PDB entry 3TAE | X-ray diffraction, 2.71 A resolution | chains F and A of the 3 polymer chains in the assembly

Chain F:
Molecule: 15-nt DNA strand
Sequence (15 nucleotides; each row starts with the number of its first residue):
   101 GCGGCTGTCATACCA

Chain A:
Protein: DNA polymerase
Organism: Enterobacteria phage RB69
Notes: EC 2.7.7.7
UniProt: Q38087 (DPOL_BPR69); residues 1-903 here = UniProt positions 1-903
Chain sequence (906 residues; row label = number of the first residue in the row):
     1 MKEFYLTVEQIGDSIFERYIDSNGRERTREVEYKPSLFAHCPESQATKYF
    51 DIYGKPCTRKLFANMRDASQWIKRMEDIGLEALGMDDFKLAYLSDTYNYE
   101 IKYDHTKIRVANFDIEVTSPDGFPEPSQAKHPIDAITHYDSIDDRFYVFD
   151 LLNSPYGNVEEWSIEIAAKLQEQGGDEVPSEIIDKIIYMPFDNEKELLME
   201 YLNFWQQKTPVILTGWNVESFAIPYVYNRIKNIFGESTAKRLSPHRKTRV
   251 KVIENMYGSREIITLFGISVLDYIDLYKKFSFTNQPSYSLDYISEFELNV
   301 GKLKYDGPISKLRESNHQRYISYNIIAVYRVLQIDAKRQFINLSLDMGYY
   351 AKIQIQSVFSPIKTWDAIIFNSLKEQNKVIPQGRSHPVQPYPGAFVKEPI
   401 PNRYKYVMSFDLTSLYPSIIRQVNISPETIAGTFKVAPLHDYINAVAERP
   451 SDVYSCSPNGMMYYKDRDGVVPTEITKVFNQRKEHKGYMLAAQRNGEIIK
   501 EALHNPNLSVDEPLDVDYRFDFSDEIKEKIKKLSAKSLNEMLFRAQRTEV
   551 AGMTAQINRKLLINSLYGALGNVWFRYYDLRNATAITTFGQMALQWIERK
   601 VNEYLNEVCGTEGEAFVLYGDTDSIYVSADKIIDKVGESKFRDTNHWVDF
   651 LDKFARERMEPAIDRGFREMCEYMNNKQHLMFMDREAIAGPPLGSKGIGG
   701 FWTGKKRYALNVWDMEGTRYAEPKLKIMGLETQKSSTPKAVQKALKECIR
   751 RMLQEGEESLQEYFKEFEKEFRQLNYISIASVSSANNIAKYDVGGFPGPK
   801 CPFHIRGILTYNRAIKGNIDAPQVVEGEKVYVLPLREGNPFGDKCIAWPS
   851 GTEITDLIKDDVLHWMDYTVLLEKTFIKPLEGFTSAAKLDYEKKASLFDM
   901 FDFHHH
Disordered / not traced: 904-906
Differences from the reference sequence: engineered mutation Ala-222 (Asp in Q38087), Ala-327 (Asp in Q38087); expression tag (904-906)
UniProt features mapped onto this chain:
  - region: Thr-248 to Thr-264 (Beta hairpin), Lys-705 to Tyr-708 (Binding of DNA in B-conformation), Leu-897 to Phe-903 (Interaction with the polymerase clamp)
  - binding site (Mg(2+)): Asp-114, Glu-116, Asp-411, Leu-412, Asp-623
  - binding site (substrate): Ser-414 to Tyr-416, Arg-482, Lys-560
  - site: Asp-621 (Optimization of metal coordination by the polymerase active site), Lys-706 (Optimization of metal coordination by the polymerase active site), Asp-714 (Essential for viral replication)
  - mutagenesis: Leu-415 (L415A/G: Decreases base selectivity by several hundred fold; L415G/F: Increased misinsertion, increased mismatch extension and inefficient proofreading; L415M: No effect on base selectivity), Leu-561 (L561A: No effect on the ability to recognize damaged DNA. Increase in probability of nucleotide incorporation), Ser-565 (S565G: Increased incorporation efficiency of correct dNMPs; when associated with A-567), Tyr-567 (Y567A: Inserts both dCMP and dAMP opposite 8-oxoG rapidly and with equal efficiency. 100-fold increase of dAMP and dGMP when situated opposite guanidinohydantoin ...), Asp-621 (D621A: Drastic decrease in the efficiency of incorporation of dGMP), Lys-706 (K706A: Almost complete loss of polymerase activity), Asp-714 (D714A: Complete loss of viral replication)

How chain F and chain A interact:
Contacting residue pairs (17; chain F residue first):
  DT108(F) / Tyr-791(A)  hydrogen bond to the phosphate
  DC109(F) / Lys-790(A)  salt bridge to the phosphate
  DC109(F) / Tyr-791(A)  hydrogen bond to the phosphate
  DA110(F) / Ser-784(A)  phosphate contact
  DA110(F) / Asn-786(A)  phosphate contact
  DA110(F) / His-804(A)  salt bridge to the phosphate
  DT111(F) / Ser-735(A)  phosphate contact
  DT111(F) / Ser-783(A)  phosphate contact
  DT111(F) / Ser-784(A)  hydrogen bond to the phosphate
  DA112(F) / Asn-284(A)  phosphate contact
  DA112(F) / Gln-733(A)  phosphate contact
  DA112(F) / Lys-734(A)  phosphate contact
  DA112(F) / Ser-735(A)  hydrogen bond to the phosphate
  DC113(F) / Met-728(A)  phosphate contact
  DC113(F) / Gly-729(A)  hydrogen bond to the phosphate
  DC113(F) / Gln-733(A)  phosphate contact
  DC114(F) / Met-728(A)  phosphate contact
Other interface residues (no listed pair), chain A (18 interface residues in all): Asp-623, Lys-706, Ser-736, Val-782, Asn-787, Pro-802

In short:
Chain F and chain A form an interface of 7 and 18 residues respectively, with 5 hydrogen bonds and 2 salt
bridges. Among the polar pairs are DT108(F)/Tyr-791(A), DC109(F)/Tyr-791(A) and DT111(F)/Ser-784(A).
Chain F is a 15-nt DNA strand and chain A is DNA polymerase (Enterobacteria phage RB69); the structure,
5-hydroxycytosine paired with dAMP in RB69 gp43, was determined by X-ray diffraction together with 3TAB, 3TAF
and 3TAG from the same study.
